4LDU - chain A; structure by X-ray diffraction, 2.15 A resolution.

Chain A:
Molecule: Auxin response factor 5
From: Arabidopsis thaliana
Notes: fragment: DNA Binding Domain
UniProtKB: P93024 (ARFE_ARATH); numbering as in UniProt (aligned over 1-390)
Sequence (397 residues; numbered 1 to 397; the number before each row is that of its first residue):
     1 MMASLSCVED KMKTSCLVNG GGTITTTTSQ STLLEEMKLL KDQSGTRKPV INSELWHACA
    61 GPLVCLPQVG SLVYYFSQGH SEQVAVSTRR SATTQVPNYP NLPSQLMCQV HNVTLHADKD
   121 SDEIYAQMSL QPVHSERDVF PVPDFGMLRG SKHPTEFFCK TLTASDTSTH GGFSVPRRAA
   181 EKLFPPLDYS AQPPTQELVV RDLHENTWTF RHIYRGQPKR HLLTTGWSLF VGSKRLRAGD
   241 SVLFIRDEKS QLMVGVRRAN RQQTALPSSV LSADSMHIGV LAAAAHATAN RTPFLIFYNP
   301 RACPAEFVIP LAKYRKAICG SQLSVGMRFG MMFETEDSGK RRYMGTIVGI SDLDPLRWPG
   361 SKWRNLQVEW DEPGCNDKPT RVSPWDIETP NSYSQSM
Not modelled in the structure: 1-48, 261-265, 390-397
Differences from the reference sequence: expression tag (391-397)
UniProt features mapped onto this chain:
  - DNA-binding region: F158 to N260 (TF-B3)
Reported in the primary citation:
  - self-association interface (contacts with another copy of this molecule); pairs are residue here / residue on that copy: G279-G279, P267, G279, A282, A283
  - mutagenesis - S269N, G279A, N299S: unchanged growth
  - mutagenesis - G279E, G279I, A282N, A287N: decreased growth
  - mutagenesis - S269N, G279E, A282N: decreased binding to ER7 oligonucleotide
  - mutagenesis - H170A, R215A: decreased binding to ER7
  - specificity-determining residues: R215, P218
  - mutagenesis - S269N, G279E: unchanged binding to PBM binding profile

Summary:
UniProt lists a DNA-binding region. The paper reports that G279E, G279I and A282N, among others, reduce
growth; specificity determinants R215 and P218; 9 substitutions were tested in all.
Chain A is Auxin response factor 5 (Arabidopsis thaliana); the structure, Crystal structure of the DNA binding
domain of Arabidopsis thaliana auxin response factor 5, was determined by X-ray diffraction, deposited
together with 4LDV, 4LDW, 4LDX and 4LDY.
